7XS8 - chains A and L of the 3 polymer chains in the assembly; structure by X-ray diffraction, 2.80 A resolution.

Chain A:
Molecule: P5S-1H1 Heavy chain
From: Homo sapiens
Chain sequence (216 residues; row label = number of the first residue in the row):
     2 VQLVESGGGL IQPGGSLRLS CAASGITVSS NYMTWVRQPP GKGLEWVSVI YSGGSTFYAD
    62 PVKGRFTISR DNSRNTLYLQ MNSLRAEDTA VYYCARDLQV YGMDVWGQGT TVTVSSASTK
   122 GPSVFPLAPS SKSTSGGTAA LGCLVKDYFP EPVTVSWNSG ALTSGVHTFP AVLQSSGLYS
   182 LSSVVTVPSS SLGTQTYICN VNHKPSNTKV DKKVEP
Not modelled in the structure: 132-137
Disulfides: Cys22-Cys95, Cys144-Cys200

Chain L:
Molecule: P5S-1H1 Light chain
From: Homo sapiens
Chain sequence (212 residues; each row starts with the number of its first residue):
     2 IQLTQSPSFL SASVGDRVTI TCRASQGISN FLAWYQQKPG KAPKLLIYAA STLQGGVPST
    62 FSGSGSGTEF TLTISSLQPE DFATYYCQHL NDYPLFGG
   99A G
   100 TRVEIKRTVA APSVFIFPPS DEQLKSGTAS VVCLLNNFYP REAKVQWKVD NALQSGNSQE
   160 SVTEQDSKDS TYSLSSTLTL SKADYEKHKV YACEVTHQGL SSPVTKSFNR GEC
Not modelled in the structure: 41, 138-139, 152, 212
Disulfides: Cys23-Cys88, Cys132-Cys192

Chain A / chain L interface:
Contacting residue pairs - 63 pairs, chain A then chain L:
  Gln39(A) - Gln38(L)  hydrogen bond
  Gln39(A) - Tyr87(L)  hydrogen bond
  Gly44(A) - Tyr87(L)
  Leu45(A) - Pro44(L)  hydrophobic
  Leu45(A) - Tyr87(L)  hydrophobic
  Leu45(A) - Phe97(L)
  Trp47(A) - Tyr94(L)  hydrophobic
  Trp47(A) - Pro95(L)
  Tyr52(A) - Asp93(L)  hydrogen bond
  Ala60(A) - Tyr94(L)
  Asp61(A) - Tyr94(L)  hydrogen bond (backbone-side chain)
  Tyr94(A) - Gln38(L)  hydrogen bond
  Tyr94(A) - Lys42(L)
  Tyr94(A) - Ala43(L)  hydrogen bond (side chain-backbone)
  Gln100(A) - Leu91(L)
  Gln100(A) - Asn92(L)
  Gln100(A) - Asp93(L)
  Val101(A) - Tyr49(L)
  Val101(A) - Leu91(L)
  Tyr102(A) - Leu46(L)
  Tyr102(A) - Tyr49(L)
  Gly103(A) - Tyr36(L)
  Gly103(A) - Leu46(L)
  Met104(A) - Tyr36(L)  hydrogen bond (backbone-side chain)
  Met104(A) - Leu46(L)
  Met104(A) - Gln89(L)
  Met104(A) - Pro95(L)  hydrophobic
  Asp105(A) - Gln55(L)
  Trp107(A) - Tyr36(L)
  Trp107(A) - Pro44(L)
  Gly108(A) - Ala43(L)
  Phe126(A) - Ser119(L)
  Phe126(A) - Gln122(L)
  Pro127(A) - Ser119(L)
  Pro127(A) - Glu121(L)
  Leu128(A) - Phe116(L)
  Leu128(A) - Val131(L)  hydrophobic
  Ala129(A) - Phe116(L)
  Thr139(A) - Phe114(L)
  Ala141(A) - Phe114(L)  hydrophobic
  Ala141(A) - Phe116(L)
  Leu145(A) - Ser129(L)
  Lys147(A) - Gln122(L)
  Lys147(A) - Ser129(L)
  His168(A) - Asn135(L)
  His168(A) - Asn136(L)  hydrogen bond
  His168(A) - Ser172(L)  hydrogen bond
  Phe170(A) - Leu133(L)  hydrophobic
  Phe170(A) - Ser160(L)
  Phe170(A) - Thr162(L)
  Phe170(A) - Ser172(L)
  Phe170(A) - Leu173(L)
  Phe170(A) - Ser174(L)
  Pro171(A) - Ser160(L)  hydrogen bond (backbone-side chain)
  Pro171(A) - Val161(L)
  Val173(A) - Gln158(L)
  Val173(A) - Glu159(L)
  Leu174(A) - Gln158(L)  hydrogen bond (backbone-side chain)
  Gln175(A) - Gln158(L)
  Ser183(A) - Ser174(L)  hydrogen bond
  Val185(A) - Leu133(L)  hydrophobic
  Thr187(A) - Asn135(L)
  Lys213(A) - Glu121(L)  salt bridge
Also at the interface, not in a pair above, chain A (39 interface residues in all): Val37, Gln109, Ala140, Leu142, Thr169
Also at the interface, not in a pair above, chain L (39 interface residues in all): Phe32, Ala50, Pro117, Thr127, Asp165

In short:
The chain A/chain L interface involves 39 residues from each chain; the contacts include 12 hydrogen bonds and
1 salt bridge. Among the polar pairs are Lys213(A)-Glu121(L), Gln39(A)-Gln38(L) and Gln39(A)-Tyr87(L).
Here chain A is P5S-1H1 Heavy chain and chain L is P5S-1H1 Light chain, both from Homo sapiens. Entry 7XS8
(Crystal structure of SARS-CoV-2 spike receptor binding domain bound with P5S-1H1 Fab) was determined by X-ray
diffraction, deposited together with 7XSC and 7XSB.
